PDB entry 5DNM | X-ray diffraction, 2.81 A resolution | chains H and J of the 10 polymer chains in the assembly

# Chain H
Molecule: Histone H2B 1.1
Source organism: Xenopus laevis
UniProtKB: P02281 (H2B11_XENLA); residues -2 to 122 here correspond to UniProt positions 2-126 (UniProt number = residue number + 4)
Chain sequence (125 residues; numbered -2 to 122; the number before each row is that of its first residue; numbers below 1 keep their minus sign (Pro-2 is residue -2)):
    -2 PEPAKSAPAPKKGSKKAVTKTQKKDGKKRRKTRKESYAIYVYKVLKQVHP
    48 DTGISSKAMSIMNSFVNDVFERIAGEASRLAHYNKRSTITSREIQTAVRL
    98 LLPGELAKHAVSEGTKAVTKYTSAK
Not modelled in the structure: -2 to 27
Construct notes: variant Thr29 (Ser33 in P02281)
Ion coordination: Ru ion near His106 (its only coordinating residue here)
Curated features (UniProtKB/Swiss-Prot):
  - modified residue: Lys2 (N6-acetyllysine), Lys9 (N6-acetyllysine), Ser11 (Phosphoserine), Lys12 (N6-acetyllysine), Lys17 (N6-acetyllysine)
  - glycosylation: Ser109 (O-linked (GlcNAc) serine)
  - cross-link: Lys117 (Glycyl lysine isopeptide (Lys-Gly) (interchain with G-Cter in ubiquitin))
Reported in the primary citation:
  - Ru ion coordination: Glu102, His106

# Chain J
Molecule: 145-nt DNA strand
Sequence (145 nucleotides; row label = number of the first residue in the row; numbers below 1 keep their minus sign (DA-72 is residue -72)):
   -72 ATCAATATCCACCTGCAGATACTACCAAAAGTGTATTTGGAAACTGCTCC
   -22 ATCAAAAGGCATGTTCAGCTGATTCAGCTGAACATGCCTTTTGATGGAGC
    28 AGTTTCCAAATACACTTTTGGTAGTATCTGCAGGTGGATATTGAT

# How chain H and chain J interact
Contacting residue pairs (16; chain H residue first):
  Lys28(H) with DG29(J), phosphate contact; DT30(J), phosphate contact
  Thr29(H) with DG29(J), hydrogen bond to the phosphate
  Arg30(H) with DA-45(J), sugar contact; DA-44(J), salt bridge to the phosphate
  Tyr39(H) with DT-53(J), phosphate contact
  Gly50(H) with DT-53(J), phosphate contact
  Ile51(H) with DT-53(J), phosphate contact
  Ser52(H) with DA-54(J), phosphate contact
  Ser53(H) with DA-54(J), hydrogen bond to the phosphate
  Arg83(H) with DG-33(J), phosphate contact; DA-32(J), salt bridge to the phosphate
  Ser84(H) with DG-34(J), sugar contact; DG-33(J), hydrogen bond to the phosphate
  Thr85(H) with DG-34(J), phosphate contact; DG-33(J), hydrogen bond to the phosphate
Interface residues without a listed pair, chain H (13 interface residues in all): Glu32, Lys82
Interface residues without a listed pair, chain J (10 interface residues in all): DA-43

# In short
Chain H and chain J form an interface of 13 and 10 residues respectively, with 4 hydrogen bonds and 2 salt
bridges. Polar contacts include Thr29(H)-DG29(J), Ser53(H)-DA-54(J) and Ser84(H)-DG-33(J). The paper reports
Ru ion coordination by Glu102(H) and His106(H).
Chain H is Histone H2B 1.1 (Xenopus laevis) and chain J is a 145-nt DNA strand; the structure, Nucleosome core
particle containing adducts of ruthenium(II)-toluene PTA complex, was determined by X-ray diffraction (same
publication as 5DNN).
